PDB entry 5K4H | X-ray diffraction, 2.00 A resolution | chains A and C of the 4 polymer chains in the assembly

# Chain A (and C)
Molecule: L-asparaginase
Source organism: Wolinella succinogenes (strain ATCC 29543 / DSM 1740 / LMG 7466 / NCTC 11488 / FDC 602W)
Notes: EC 3.5.1.1; chain C of this document is another copy of the same molecule, construct and numbering; everything in this record applies to it too
Reference sequence: P50286 (ASPG_WOLSU); numbering as in UniProt (aligned over 1-330)
Amino-acid sequence (330 residues; row label = number of the first residue in the row):
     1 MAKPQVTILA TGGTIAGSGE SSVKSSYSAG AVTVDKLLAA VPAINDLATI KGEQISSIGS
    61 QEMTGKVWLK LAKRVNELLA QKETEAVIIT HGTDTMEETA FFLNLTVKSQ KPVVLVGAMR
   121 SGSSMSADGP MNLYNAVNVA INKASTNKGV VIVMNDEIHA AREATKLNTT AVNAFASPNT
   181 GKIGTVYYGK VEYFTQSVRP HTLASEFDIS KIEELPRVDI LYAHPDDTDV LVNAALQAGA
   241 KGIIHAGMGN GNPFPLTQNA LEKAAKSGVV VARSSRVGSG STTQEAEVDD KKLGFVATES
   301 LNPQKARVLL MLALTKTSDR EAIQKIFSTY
Disordered / not traced: 1-2 (chain C: 1-2, 19-30)
Ligand contacts: glutamic acid (GLU): Gly59, Ser60, Gln61, Gly92, Thr93, Asp94, Ala118, Lys166
From the paper describing this entry:
  - conformationally variable residues (loop rearrangement): Gly12 to Ala39
  - specificity-determining residues: Thr14, Tyr27 (proposed by the authors, not directly observed)
  - specificity-determining residues: Ser121

# Chain A / chain C interface
Residue-residue contacts (32):
  Arg162(A) with Phe194(C)
  Asn179(A) with Lys182(C), hydrogen bond (backbone-side chain)
  Thr180(A) with Thr180(C); Gly181(C); Lys182(C); Phe194(C)
  Gly181(A) with Thr180(C)
  Lys182(A) with Asn179(C), hydrogen bond (side chain-backbone); Thr180(C)
  Glu192(A) with Arg199(C), salt bridge
  Tyr193(A) with Val198(C); Arg199(C)
  Phe194(A) with Arg162(C); Thr180(C); Ser197(C); Val198(C), hydrogen bond (backbone-backbone); Arg199(C); Ser300(C)
  Thr195(A) with Gln196(C); Val198(C)
  Gln196(A) with Thr195(C); Gln196(C), hydrogen bond (backbone-backbone); Val198(C)
  Ser197(A) with Phe194(C)
  Val198(A) with Tyr193(C); Phe194(C), hydrogen bond (backbone-backbone); Thr195(C); Gln196(C)
  Arg199(A) with Glu192(C), salt bridge; Tyr193(C); Phe194(C)
  Ser300(A) with Phe194(C)
Other interface residues (no listed pair), chain A (20 interface residues in all): Glu163, Pro178, Tyr187, Lys190, Thr283, Glu299
Other interface residues (no listed pair), chain C (20 interface residues in all): Glu163, Pro178, Tyr187, Lys190, Thr283, Glu299

# Overview
The chain A/chain C interface involves 20 residues from each chain; the contacts include 5 hydrogen bonds and
2 salt bridges. Among the polar pairs are Glu192(A)-Arg199(C), Asn179(A)-Lys182(C) and Phe194(A)-Val198(C).
Bound to chain A: glutamic acid. The paper reports specificity determinants Thr14(A), Tyr27(A) and Ser121(A);
conformational variability at Gly12(A).
Both chains are L-asparaginase (Wolinella succinogenes (strain ATCC 29543 / DSM 1740 / LMG 7466 / NCTC 11488 /
FDC 602W)). Entry 5K4H (Wolinella succinogenes L-asparaginase S121 + L-Glutamic acid) was determined by X-ray
diffraction (same publication as 5K3O, 5K45 and 5K4G).
